Entry 5JQK (X-ray diffraction, 2.35 A resolution); this record covers chains A and B.

# Chain A (and B)
Protein: Peptidase, putative
Organism: Plasmodium falciparum (isolate 3D7)
Notes: chain B of this document is another copy of the same molecule, construct and numbering; everything in this record applies to it too
Reference sequence: Q8IKT5 (Q8IKT5_PLAF7); residues 121-777 here correspond to UniProt positions 108-764 (UniProt number = residue number - 13)
Chain sequence (664 residues; row label = number of the first residue in the row):
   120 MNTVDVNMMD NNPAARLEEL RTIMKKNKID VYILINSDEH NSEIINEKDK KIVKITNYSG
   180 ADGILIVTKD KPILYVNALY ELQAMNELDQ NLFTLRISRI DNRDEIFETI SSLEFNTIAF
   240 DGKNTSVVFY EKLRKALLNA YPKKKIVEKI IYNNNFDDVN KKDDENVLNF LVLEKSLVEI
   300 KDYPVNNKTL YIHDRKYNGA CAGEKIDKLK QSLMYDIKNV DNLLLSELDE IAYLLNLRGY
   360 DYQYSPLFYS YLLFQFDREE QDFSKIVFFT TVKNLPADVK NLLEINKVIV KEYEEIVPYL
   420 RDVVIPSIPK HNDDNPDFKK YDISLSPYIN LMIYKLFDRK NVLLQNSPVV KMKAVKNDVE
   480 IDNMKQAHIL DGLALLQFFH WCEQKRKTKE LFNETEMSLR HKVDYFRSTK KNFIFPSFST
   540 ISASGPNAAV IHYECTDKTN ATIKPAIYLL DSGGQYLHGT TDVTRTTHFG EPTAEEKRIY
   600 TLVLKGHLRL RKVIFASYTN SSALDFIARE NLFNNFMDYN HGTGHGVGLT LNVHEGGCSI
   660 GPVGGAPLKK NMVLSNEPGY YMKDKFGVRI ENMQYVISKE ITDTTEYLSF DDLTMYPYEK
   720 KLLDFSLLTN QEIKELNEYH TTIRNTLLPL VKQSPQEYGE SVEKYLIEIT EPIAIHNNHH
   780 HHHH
Not modelled in the structure: 120-128, 233, 279-284, 300-301, 379, 430-435, 776-783 (chain B: 120-129, 148-149, 230-233, 262-263, 279-288, 298-299, 378-379, 428-435, 775-783)
Differences from the reference sequence: initiating methionine (120); expression tag (778-783)
Metal / ion sites: Mn2+ site 1: Asp-570, Asp-581, Glu-690 (together with phosphate ion); Mn2+ site 2: Asp-581, His-644, Glu-676, Glu-690 (together with phosphate ion)

# How chain A and chain B interact
Contacting residue pairs (46):
  Lys-337(A) with Asn-258(B), hydrogen bond (side chain-backbone)
  Arg-608(A) with Glu-629(B), salt bridge
  Val-612(A) with Phe-625(B), hydrophobic
  Ile-613(A) with Phe-632(B)
  Phe-614(A) with Phe-625(B), hydrophobic; Phe-632(B), hydrophobic
  Ala-615(A) with Phe-632(B)
  Tyr-617(A) with Arg-628(B); Phe-632(B); Asp-637(B), hydrogen bond; Pro-661(B), hydrophobic
  Thr-618(A) with Phe-625(B); Phe-632(B)
  Ala-622(A) with Ala-622(B), hydrophobic; Phe-625(B), hydrophobic
  Phe-625(A) with Val-612(B), hydrophobic; Phe-614(B), hydrophobic; Thr-618(B); Ala-622(B), hydrophobic; Ile-626(B), hydrophobic
  Ile-626(A) with Phe-625(B), hydrophobic
  Arg-628(A) with Tyr-617(B), hydrogen bond
  Glu-629(A) with Arg-608(B), salt bridge; Ile-626(B)
  Phe-632(A) with Ile-613(B); Phe-614(B), hydrophobic; Ala-615(B), hydrophobic; Tyr-617(B); Thr-618(B); Tyr-706(B), hydrophobic
  Phe-635(A) with Ile-613(B), hydrophobic; Lys-698(B); Glu-699(B); Thr-701(B); Tyr-706(B), hydrogen bond (backbone-side chain)
  Met-636(A) with Tyr-706(B), hydrogen bond (backbone-side chain)
  Asp-637(A) with Tyr-617(B), hydrogen bond; Tyr-706(B), hydrogen bond (backbone-side chain)
  Pro-661(A) with Tyr-617(B), hydrophobic
  Lys-698(A) with Phe-635(B)
  Glu-699(A) with Phe-635(B)
  Thr-701(A) with Phe-635(B)
  Tyr-706(A) with Phe-632(B), hydrophobic; Phe-635(B), hydrogen bond (side chain-backbone); Met-636(B), hydrogen bond (side chain-backbone); Asp-637(B), hydrogen bond (side chain-backbone)
Interface residues without a listed pair, chain A (27 interface residues in all): Asn-619, Ser-621, Leu-623, Asn-633, Thr-704
Interface residues without a listed pair, chain B (28 interface residues in all): Ala-259, Asn-619, Ser-621, Leu-623, Asn-633, Thr-704

# Summary
The interface between chain A and chain B involves 27 residues on one side and 28 on the other, with 10
hydrogen bonds and 2 salt bridges. Among the polar pairs are Arg-608(A)/Glu-629(B), Lys-337(A)/Asn-258(B) and
Tyr-617(A)/Asp-637(B). Asp-570(A), Asp-581(A) and Glu-690(A) coordinate Mn2+ site 1.
Chain A and chain B are both Peptidase, putative (Plasmodium falciparum (isolate 3D7)); the structure, The
Xray Crystal Structure of P. falciparum Aminopeptidase P, was determined by X-ray diffraction (same
publication as 5JR6).
